Entry 9RJS (electron microscopy, 2.59 A resolution); this record covers chains B and C of the 7 polymer chains in the assembly.

Chain B:
Name: PHIKZ068
Source organism: Phikzvirus phiKZ
Reference sequence: Q8SD94 (Q8SD94_BPDPK); residues 1-521 here = UniProt positions 1-521
Chain sequence (521 residues; each row starts with the number of its first residue):
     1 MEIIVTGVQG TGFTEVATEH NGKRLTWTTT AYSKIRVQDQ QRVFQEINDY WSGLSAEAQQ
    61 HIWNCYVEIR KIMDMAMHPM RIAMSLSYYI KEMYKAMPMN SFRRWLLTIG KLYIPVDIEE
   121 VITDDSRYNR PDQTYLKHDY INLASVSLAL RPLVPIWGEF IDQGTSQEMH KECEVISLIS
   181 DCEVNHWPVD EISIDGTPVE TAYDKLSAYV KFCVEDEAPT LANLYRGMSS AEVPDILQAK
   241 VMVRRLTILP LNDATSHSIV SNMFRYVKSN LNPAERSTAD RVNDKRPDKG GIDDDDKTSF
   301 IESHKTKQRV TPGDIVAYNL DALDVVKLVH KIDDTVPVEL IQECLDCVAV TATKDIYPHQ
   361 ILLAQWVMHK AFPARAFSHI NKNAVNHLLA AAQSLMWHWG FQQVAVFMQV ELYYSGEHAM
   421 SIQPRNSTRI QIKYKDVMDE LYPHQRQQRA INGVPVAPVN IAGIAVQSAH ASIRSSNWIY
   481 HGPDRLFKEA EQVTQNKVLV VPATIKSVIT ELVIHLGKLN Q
Unresolved in the structure: 1-10, 16-27, 37-150, 164-167, 180-200, 217-219, 249-257, 274-276, 288-296, 415-424, 493-497
Differences from the reference sequence: conflict E2 (Gln in Q8SD94), H78 (Asp in Q8SD94)

Chain C:
Name: PHIKZ071
Source organism: Phikzvirus phiKZ
Chain sequence (700 residues; each row starts with the number of its first residue):
     1 MSQLGRREID LTLLGHTGLD PWYGTTSSAR GAMFVTHIGQ APEVNGNESR YFLTGAELEY
    61 AKYTHDVRFP EDCRVLHVLR KYPTGIGKDS IRSNPVTTII YENYFDKYKT IGVLHVPEYM
   121 SHHQDFGYEL VKNREVWETI APNEMFSKDT VIAQSGAVKK DGTLGMGVNA NVVFLSAAGT
   181 IEDGFVANKN FLKRMMPTSY STAVANAGRK AFFLNMYGDD KIYKPFPDIG DVIRPDGVIF
   241 AIRDHDDDLA PAEMTPRALR TLDRTFDRAV IGTPGAKVID IDIWRDERVN PSPTPTGMDA
   301 QLVKYHTHLS SYYRELLKIY RGLLARRKDD LHITEEFERL IVTAQMFLPQ PDNVRKLSRF
   361 YRLDPLDEWR VEVTYKAQKM PAGAFKMTDF HGGKGVICKV MEDEDMPIDE NGNRADLIIF
   421 GGSTMRRSNY GRIYEHGFGA AARDLAQRLR VEAGLDRHAK PTQQQLNSVM GNTQWVDYAF
   481 KELLGFYEII APTMHSKMME HPNPAEHVKT VLMDGFPYIY APVDDPVDLM AAVNKLINSD
   541 KYRPHYGKVS YRDQAGKWVT TKDNVLMGPL YMMLLEKIGE DWSAAASVKT QPFGLPSKLN
   601 NADRASTPGR ETAIRSFGES ETRSYNCTVG PGPTAEILDQ TNNPLAHAAV IESWLTAEKP
   661 SSVPVAVDRE KIPFGGSRPV AMFDHLLECS GIALEYAPDH
Unresolved in the structure: 1, 699-700

Chain B / chain C interface:
Residue-residue contacts - 81 pairs, chain B then chain C:
  K297(B) with K598(C)
  T298(B) with K598(C)
  I301(B) with Q591(C)
  E302(B) with Q591(C)
  H304(B) with Q591(C)
  T306(B) with Q591(C); P592(C)
  K307(B) with T590(C); S597(C); K598(C), hydrogen bond (side chain-backbone); L599(C); N600(C); D603(C), salt bridge
  Q308(B) with K589(C); T590(C), hydrogen bond (backbone-backbone)
  R309(B) with D244(C), salt bridge; F266(C), hydrogen bond (side chain-backbone); R268(C); K589(C)
  V310(B) with F266(C), hydrophobic
  T311(B) with S587(C); K589(C)
  P312(B) with S587(C); V588(C)
  G313(B) with S587(C), hydrogen bond (backbone-side chain)
  D314(B) with T265(C), hydrogen bond
  A317(B) with L655(C), hydrophobic
  Y318(B) with T265(C)
  L320(B) with L655(C), hydrophobic; T656(C)
  L362(B) with D248(C)
  Q365(B) with L249(C); A252(C)
  W366(B) with D248(C), hydrogen bond (side chain-backbone); P251(C)
  H369(B) with A252(C), hydrogen bond (side chain-backbone); E253(C); R257(C); A258(C)
  K370(B) with R257(C)
  P373(B) with D263(C); F266(C), hydrophobic
  A374(B) with E253(C)
  R375(B) with D244(C), hydrogen bond (side chain-backbone); D246(C), salt bridge; E253(C), salt bridge; F266(C)
  A376(B) with F266(C), hydrophobic
  H379(B) with F266(C)
  L441(B) with P256(C)
  Y442(B) with A250(C); P251(C); M254(C); T255(C)
  P443(B) with T296(C)
  H444(B) with Y223(C); L259(C); T296(C), hydrogen bond (side chain-backbone); G297(C); M298(C)
  Q445(B) with P295(C); T296(C), hydrogen bond (backbone-backbone)
  R446(B) with D247(C), salt bridge
  Q447(B) with P291(C); S292(C), hydrogen bond; T296(C)
  Q448(B) with P291(C)
  R449(B) with N290(C); P291(C)
  I461(B) with D247(C); A250(C), hydrophobic
  A465(B) with D247(C); D248(C); P251(C)
  S468(B) with D248(C), hydrogen bond
  N520(B) with T255(C); P256(C); R257(C), hydrogen bond (backbone-backbone)
  Q521(B) with D220(C); P256(C); R260(C), hydrogen bond (backbone-side chain)
Also at the interface, not in a pair above, chain B (47 interface residues in all): V316, A450, P458, A462, I464, V513
Also at the interface, not in a pair above, chain C (52 interface residues in all): R243, H245, P293, T294, F593, L595, P596, A648, I651, E652

Overview:
Chain B and chain C form an interface of 47 and 52 residues respectively; the contacts include 14 hydrogen
bonds and 5 salt bridges. Polar contacts include K307(B)-D603(C), R309(B)-D244(C) and R375(B)-D246(C).
Chain B is PHIKZ068 and chain C is PHIKZ071, both from Phikzvirus phiKZ; the structure, Structure of the
Bacteriophage PhiKZ non-virion RNA Polymerase bound to an analogue of its promoter, was determined by electron
microscopy together with 8QUE from the same study.
